7AZ5 - chains B and I of the 4 polymer chains in the assembly; structure by X-ray diffraction, 1.87 A resolution.

== Chain B ==
Protein: Beta sliding clamp
Source organism: Escherichia coli 2-427-07_S4_C3
UniProt: A0A073FMV0 (A0A073FMV0_ECOLX); residue numbers follow UniProt; this construct covers 1-366
Amino-acid sequence (386 residues; each row starts with the number of its first residue; numbers below 1 keep their minus sign (Met-19 is residue -19)):
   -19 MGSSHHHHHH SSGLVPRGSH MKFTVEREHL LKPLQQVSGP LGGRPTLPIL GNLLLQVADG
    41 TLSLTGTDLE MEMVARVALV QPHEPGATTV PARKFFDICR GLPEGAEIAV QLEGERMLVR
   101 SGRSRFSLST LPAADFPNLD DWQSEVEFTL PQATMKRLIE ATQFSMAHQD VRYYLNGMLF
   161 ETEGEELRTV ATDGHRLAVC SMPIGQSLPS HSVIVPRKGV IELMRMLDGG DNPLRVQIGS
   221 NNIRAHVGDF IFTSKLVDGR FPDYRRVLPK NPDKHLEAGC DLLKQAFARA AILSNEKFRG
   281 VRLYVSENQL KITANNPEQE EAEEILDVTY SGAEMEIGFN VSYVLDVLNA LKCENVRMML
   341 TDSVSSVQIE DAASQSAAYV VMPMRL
Disordered / not traced: -19 to -2
Differences from the reference sequence: initiating methionine (-19); expression tag (-18 to 0)

== Chain I ==
Protein: Peptide 47
Amino-acid sequence (7 residues; numbered 1 to 7; the number before each row is that of its first residue):
     1 XQADLXL
Modified positions: ACE (acetyl group) at position 1; Ala3 (2-amino-3-cyclohexyl-propionic acid; ALC); OIC (octahydroindole-2-carboxylic acid) at position 6

== How chain B and chain I interact ==
Contacting residue pairs (31):
  Thr172(B) - Leu5(I)
  Thr172(B) - Leu7(I)
  Gly174(B) - Asp4(I)
  Gly174(B) - Leu5(I)  hydrogen bond (backbone-backbone)
  Gly174(B) - Leu7(I)
  His175(B) - Gln2(I)
  His175(B) - Ala3(I)
  His175(B) - Asp4(I)  salt bridge
  His175(B) - Leu5(I)
  Arg176(B) - Leu5(I)
  Leu177(B) - Leu5(I)
  Pro242(B) - Leu7(I)
  Arg246(B) - OIC_6(I)
  Arg246(B) - Leu7(I)  hydrogen bond (side chain-backbone)
  Val247(B) - OIC_6(I)
  Val247(B) - Leu7(I)  hydrophobic
  Asn320(B) - Gln2(I)
  Tyr323(B) - Gln2(I)
  Val344(B) - Ala3(I)
  Val360(B) - Leu5(I)  hydrophobic
  Met362(B) - Gln2(I)  hydrogen bond (backbone-side chain)
  Met362(B) - Ala3(I)
  Met362(B) - Asp4(I)
  Met362(B) - Leu5(I)  hydrophobic
  Pro363(B) - Gln2(I)  hydrogen bond (backbone-side chain)
  Pro363(B) - Ala3(I)  hydrogen bond (backbone-backbone)
  Met364(B) - ACE_1(I)
  Met364(B) - Gln2(I)
  Arg365(B) - ACE_1(I)  hydrogen bond (backbone-backbone)
  Arg365(B) - Ala3(I)
  Leu366(B) - ACE_1(I)
Also at the interface, not in a pair above, chain B (20 interface residues in all): Leu155, Ser343, Ser346

== Summary ==
The interface between chain B and chain I involves 20 residues on one side and 7 on the other, with 6 hydrogen
bonds and 1 salt bridge. Polar contacts include His175(B)-Asp4(I), Arg246(B)-Leu7(I) and Met362(B)-Gln2(I).
Here chain B is Beta sliding clamp (Escherichia coli 2-427-07_S4_C3) and chain I is Peptide 47. Entry 7AZ5
(DNA polymerase sliding clamp from Escherichia coli with peptide 47 bound) was determined by X-ray diffraction
(same publication as 7AZ6, 7AZ8, 7AZC, 7AZD, 7AZE, 7AZF and 3 further entries).
